Entry 8T6E (X-ray diffraction, 2.48 A resolution); this record covers chains M and Q of the 24 polymer chains in the assembly.

# Chain M (and Q)
Name: T33-28.3: A
Source organism: synthetic construct
Notes: chain Q of this document is another copy of the same molecule, construct and numbering; everything in this record applies to it too
Sequence (157 residues; each row starts with the number of its first residue; numbering starts at 0):
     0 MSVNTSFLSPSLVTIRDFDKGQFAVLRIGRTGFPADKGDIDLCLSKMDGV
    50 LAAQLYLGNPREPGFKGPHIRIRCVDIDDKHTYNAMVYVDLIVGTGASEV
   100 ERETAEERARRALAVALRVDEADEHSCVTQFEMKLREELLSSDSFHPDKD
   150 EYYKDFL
Disordered / not traced: 0

# How chain M and chain Q interact
Residue-residue contacts (39; chain M residue first):
  Ser1(M) - Lys36(Q)
  Asn3(M) - Thr4(Q)  hydrogen bond (side chain-backbone)
  Asn3(M) - Ser5(Q)
  Asn3(M) - Phe6(Q)
  Ser5(M) - Ser5(Q)
  Ser5(M) - Phe6(Q)  hydrogen bond (side chain-backbone)
  Leu7(M) - Phe6(Q)
  Leu7(M) - Leu7(Q)  hydrophobic
  Thr13(M) - Phe6(Q)  hydrogen bond (side chain-backbone)
  Arg15(M) - Phe6(Q)
  Arg15(M) - Pro33(Q)
  Arg15(M) - Ala34(Q)  hydrogen bond (side chain-backbone)
  Arg15(M) - Asp35(Q)
  Phe17(M) - Phe6(Q)  hydrophobic
  Phe17(M) - Ala34(Q)
  Phe17(M) - Asp35(Q)
  Phe17(M) - Lys36(Q)
  Phe17(M) - Ile39(Q)  hydrophobic
  Phe22(M) - Phe6(Q)  hydrophobic
  Phe22(M) - Ser8(Q)
  Phe22(M) - Pro9(Q)  hydrophobic
  Asp142(M) - Phe32(Q)
  Asp142(M) - Lys79(Q)
  Asp142(M) - His80(Q)  salt bridge
  Ser143(M) - Phe32(Q)
  Phe144(M) - Phe32(Q)
  His145(M) - Phe32(Q)
  His145(M) - Pro33(Q)
  Asp147(M) - Pro33(Q)
  Lys148(M) - Thr30(Q)
  Lys148(M) - Gly31(Q)
  Lys148(M) - Phe32(Q)
  Asp149(M) - Pro9(Q)
  Asp149(M) - Ser10(Q)  hydrogen bond
  Asp149(M) - Gly31(Q)  hydrogen bond (backbone-backbone)
  Tyr152(M) - Pro9(Q)  hydrophobic
  Leu156(M) - Leu7(Q)
  Leu156(M) - Ser8(Q)
  Leu156(M) - Pro9(Q)

# Summary
The chain M/chain Q interface involves 17 residues from each chain, with 6 hydrogen bonds and 1 salt bridge.
Polar pairs include Asp142(M)-His80(Q), Asn3(M)-Thr4(Q) and Ser5(M)-Phe6(Q).
Both chains are T33-28.3: A (synthetic construct). Entry 8T6E (Crystal structure of T33-28.3: Deep-learning
sequence design of co-assembling tetrahedron protein nanoparticles) was determined by X-ray diffraction,
deposited together with 8T6C and 8T6N.
